7V90 - chains C and J of the 10 polymer chains in the assembly; structure by electron microscopy, 3.50 A resolution.

Chain C:
Molecule: Histone H2A type 1-B/E
From: Homo sapiens
UniProt: P04908 (H2A1B_HUMAN); residues 0-129 here correspond to UniProt positions 1-130 (UniProt number = residue number + 1)
Amino-acid sequence (130 residues; each row starts with the number of its first residue; numbering starts at 0):
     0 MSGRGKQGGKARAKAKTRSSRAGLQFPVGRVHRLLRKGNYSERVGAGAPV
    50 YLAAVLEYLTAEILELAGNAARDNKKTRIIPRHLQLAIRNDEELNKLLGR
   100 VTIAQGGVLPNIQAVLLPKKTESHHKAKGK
Not modelled in the structure: 0-9, 119-129
UniProt features mapped onto this chain:
  - modified residue: Ser1 (N-acetylserine), Arg3 (Citrulline), Lys5 (N6-(2-hydroxyisobutyryl)lysine), Lys9 (N6-(2-hydroxyisobutyryl)lysine), Lys13 (N6-(beta-hydroxybutyryl)lysine), Lys36 (N6-(2-hydroxyisobutyryl)lysine), Lys74 (N6-(2-hydroxyisobutyryl)lysine), Lys75 (N6-(2-hydroxyisobutyryl)lysine), Lys95 (N6-(2-hydroxyisobutyryl)lysine), Gln104 (N5-methylglutamine), Lys118 (N6-(2-hydroxyisobutyryl)lysine), Lys119 (N6-crotonyllysine), Thr120 (Phosphothreonine), Lys125 (N6-crotonyllysine)
  - cross-link (Glycyl lysine isopeptide (Lys-Gly)): Lys13 (interchain with G-Cter in ubiquitin), Lys15 (interchain with G-Cter in ubiquitin), Lys119 (interchain with G-Cter in ubiquitin)

Chain J:
Molecule: 145-nt DNA strand
From: Homo sapiens
Sequence (145 nucleotides; numbered -72 to 72; the number before each row is that of its first residue; numbers below 1 keep their minus sign (DC-72 is residue -72)):
   -72 CTAACCCTAACCCTAACCCTAACCCTAACCCTAACCCTAACCCTAACCCT
   -22 AACCCTAACCCTAACCCTAACCCTAACCCTAACCCTAACCCTAACCCTAA
    28 CCCTAACCCTAACCCTAACCCTAACCCTAACCCTAACCCTAACCC

How chain C and chain J interact:
Contacting residue pairs (15; chain C residue first):
  Arg11(C) - DT43(J)  hydrogen bond to the base
  Arg11(C) - DA44(J)  hydrogen bond to the base
  Arg29(C) - DC48(J)  phosphate contact
  Arg29(C) - DT49(J)  salt bridge to the phosphate
  Arg35(C) - DC40(J)  salt bridge to the phosphate
  Glu41(C) - DA39(J)  phosphate contact
  Arg42(C) - DA38(J)  hydrogen bond to the phosphate
  Arg42(C) - DA39(J)  phosphate contact
  Val43(C) - DA39(J)  hydrogen bond to the phosphate
  Gly44(C) - DA38(J)  phosphate contact
  Lys75(C) - DC59(J)  salt bridge to the phosphate
  Thr76(C) - DA57(J)  hydrogen bond to the phosphate
  Thr76(C) - DC58(J)  hydrogen bond to the phosphate
  Arg77(C) - DA57(J)  phosphate contact
  Arg77(C) - DC58(J)  hydrogen bond to the phosphate
Interface residues without a listed pair, chain C (11 interface residues in all): Ala45

Summary:
11 residues of chain C and 10 residues of chain J are in contact; the contacts include 7 hydrogen bonds and 3
salt bridges. Polar pairs include Arg11(C)-DT43(J), Arg11(C)-DA44(J) and Arg42(C)-DA38(J).
Chain C is Histone H2A type 1-B/E and chain J is a 145-nt DNA strand, both from Homo sapiens; the structure,
Telomeric mononucleosome, was determined by electron microscopy, deposited together with 7V96, 7V9C, 7V9J,
7V9K, 7V9S and 7VA4.
